PDB entry 8ZDJ | electron microscopy, 3.74 A resolution | chains O and o of the 42 polymer chains in the assembly

# Chain O
Protein: Stopper Protein (gp10)
Source organism: Mycolicibacterium smegmatis MC2 155
Amino-acid sequence (111 residues; numbered 1 to 111; the number before each row is that of its first residue):
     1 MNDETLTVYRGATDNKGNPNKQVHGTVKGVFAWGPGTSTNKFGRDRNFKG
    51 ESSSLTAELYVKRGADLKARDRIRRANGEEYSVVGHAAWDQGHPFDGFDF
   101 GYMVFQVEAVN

# Chain o
Protein: Terminator Protein (gp12)
Source organism: Mycolicibacterium smegmatis MC2 155
Amino-acid sequence (165 residues; row label = number of the first residue in the row):
     2 AVVLPDWYEEAFVNVENLFIDMFTDLLPDYESGCWAPDDWLADEIEVKPT
    52 IWFFRLPGGRVDWDGRKDECQLQVMVVTGSRDDSWRLMDFVRAMLLPMQG
   102 DKYKMADGYTAQIRCAGEVAGPQLLTPGQRIDTRVVTATFKVSVSMKSAK
   152 NYKQKLYELWQALRG

# Interface between chain O and chain o
Residue-residue contacts - 34 pairs, chain O then chain o:
  Tyr9(O) with Ile46(o), hydrophobic
  Lys16(O) with Arg82(o), hydrogen bond (backbone-side chain)
  Gly17(O) with Arg135(o), hydrogen bond (backbone-side chain)
  Asn18(O) with Ser81(o), hydrogen bond; Arg82(o), hydrogen bond (side chain-backbone); Asp83(o), hydrogen bond
  Pro19(O) with Gly80(o); Arg135(o)
  Lys21(O) with Asp133(o), salt bridge
  Phe48(O) with Ala37(o), hydrophobic; Leu42(o), hydrophobic; Trp53(o), hydrophobic
  Lys49(O) with Trp36(o); Ala37(o), hydrogen bond (backbone-backbone); Phe55(o)
  Gly50(O) with Trp36(o)
  Ser52(O) with Gln130(o), hydrogen bond
  Ser53(O) with Gln130(o)
  Ser54(O) with Gln130(o)
  Arg72(O) with Ile46(o); Ile132(o); Asp133(o), salt bridge
  Glu80(O) with Ala43(o); Asp44(o); Glu45(o), hydrogen bond (side chain-backbone); Ile46(o), hydrogen bond (side chain-backbone)
  Val110(O) with Glu45(o); Gln130(o); Arg131(o); Ile132(o)
  Asn111(O) with Leu42(o); Ala43(o), hydrogen bond (side chain-backbone); Glu45(o); Arg131(o)
Also at the interface, not in a pair above, chain O (20 interface residues in all): Glu51, Arg74, Gly78, Ser82
Also at the interface, not in a pair above, chain o (19 interface residues in all): Cys35

# Summary
20 residues of chain O and 19 residues of chain o are in contact, with 10 hydrogen bonds and 2 salt bridges.
Polar pairs include Lys21(O)-Asp133(o), Arg72(O)-Asp133(o) and Lys16(O)-Arg82(o).
Chain O is Stopper Protein (gp10) and chain o is Terminator Protein (gp12), both from Mycolicibacterium
smegmatis MC2 155; the structure, Cryo-EM structure of Mycobacteriophage Douge genome-packed connector (gp5,
gp9, gp10, gp12 and gp13), was determined by electron microscopy, deposited together with 8ZDK, 8ZDL, 8ZDO and
8ZDQ.
